Entry 8KB5 (electron microscopy, 2.26 A resolution); this record covers chains C and J of the 10 polymer chains in the assembly.

Chain C:
Name: Histone H2A type 1-B/E
From: Homo sapiens
UniProtKB: P04908 (H2A1B_HUMAN); residues 0-129 here correspond to UniProt positions 1-130 (UniProt number = residue number + 1)
Amino-acid sequence (133 residues; row label = number of the first residue in the row; numbers below 1 keep their minus sign (Gly-3 is residue -3)):
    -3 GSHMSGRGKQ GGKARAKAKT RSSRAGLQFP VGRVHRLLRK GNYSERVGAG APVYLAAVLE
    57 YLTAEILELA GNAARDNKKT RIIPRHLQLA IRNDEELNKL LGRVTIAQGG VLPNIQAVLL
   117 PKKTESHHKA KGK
Disordered / not traced: -3 to 10, 119-129
Sequence notes: expression tag (-3 to -1)
Curated features (UniProtKB/Swiss-Prot):
  - modified residue: Ser1 (N-acetylserine), Arg3 (Citrulline), Lys5 (N6-(2-hydroxyisobutyryl)lysine), Lys9 (N6-(2-hydroxyisobutyryl)lysine), Lys13 (N6-(beta-hydroxybutyryl)lysine), Lys36 (N6-(2-hydroxyisobutyryl)lysine), Lys74 (N6-(2-hydroxyisobutyryl)lysine), Lys75 (N6-(2-hydroxyisobutyryl)lysine), Lys95 (N6-(2-hydroxyisobutyryl)lysine), Gln104 (N5-methylglutamine), Lys118 (N6-(2-hydroxyisobutyryl)lysine), Lys119 (N6-crotonyllysine), Thr120 (Phosphothreonine), Lys125 (N6-crotonyllysine)
  - cross-link (Glycyl lysine isopeptide (Lys-Gly)): Lys13 (interchain with G-Cter in ubiquitin), Lys15 (interchain with G-Cter in ubiquitin), Lys119 (interchain with G-Cter in ubiquitin)

Chain J:
Molecule: 145-nt DNA strand
From: synthetic construct
Sequence (145 nucleotides; row label = number of the first residue in the row; numbers below 1 keep their minus sign (DA-72 is residue -72)):
   -72 ATCACAATCC CGGTGCCGAG GCCGCTCAAT TGGTCGTAGA CAGCTCTAGC ACCGCTTAAA
   -12 CGCACGTACG GATTCCGTAC GTGCGTTTAA GCGGTGCTAG AGCTGTCTAC GACCAATTGA
    48 GCGGCCTCGG CACCGGGATT GTGAT

Chain C / chain J interface:
Residue-residue contacts - 16 pairs, chain C then chain J:
  Arg11(C) - DA43(J)  hydrogen bond to the base
  Arg11(C) - DT44(J)  hydrogen bond to the sugar
  Arg29(C) - DG48(J)  phosphate contact
  Arg29(C) - DC49(J)  salt bridge to the phosphate
  Arg42(C) - DG38(J)  hydrogen bond to the sugar
  Arg42(C) - DA39(J)  phosphate contact
  Val43(C) - DG38(J)  sugar contact
  Val43(C) - DA39(J)  hydrogen bond to the phosphate
  Gly44(C) - DG38(J)  phosphate contact
  Ala45(C) - DG38(J)  hydrogen bond to the phosphate
  Lys75(C) - DC58(J)  phosphate contact
  Lys75(C) - DA59(J)  salt bridge to the phosphate
  Thr76(C) - DG57(J)  hydrogen bond to the phosphate
  Thr76(C) - DC58(J)  hydrogen bond to the phosphate
  Arg77(C) - DG57(J)  sugar contact
  Arg77(C) - DC58(J)  hydrogen bond to the phosphate
Other interface residues (no listed pair), chain C (12 interface residues in all): Lys13, Thr16, Glu41
Other interface residues (no listed pair), chain J (11 interface residues in all): DG46, DA47

In short:
12 residues of chain C and 11 residues of chain J are in contact, with 8 hydrogen bonds and 2 salt bridges.
Polar pairs include Arg11(C)-DA43(J), Arg11(C)-DT44(J) and Arg42(C)-DG38(J).
Chain C is Histone H2A type 1-B/E (Homo sapiens) and chain J is a 145-nt DNA strand (synthetic construct); the
structure, Cryo-EM structure of the human nucleosome containing H3.8, was determined by electron microscopy.
